5C4X - chains A and B of the 15 polymer chains in the assembly; structure by X-ray diffraction, 4.00 A resolution.

# Chain A
Name: DNA-directed RNA polymerase II subunit RPB1
Organism: Saccharomyces cerevisiae (strain ATCC 204508 / S288c)
Notes: EC 2.7.7.6
UniProtKB: P04050 (RPB1_YEAST); numbering as in UniProt (aligned over 1-1733)
Sequence (1733 residues; row label = number of the first residue in the row):
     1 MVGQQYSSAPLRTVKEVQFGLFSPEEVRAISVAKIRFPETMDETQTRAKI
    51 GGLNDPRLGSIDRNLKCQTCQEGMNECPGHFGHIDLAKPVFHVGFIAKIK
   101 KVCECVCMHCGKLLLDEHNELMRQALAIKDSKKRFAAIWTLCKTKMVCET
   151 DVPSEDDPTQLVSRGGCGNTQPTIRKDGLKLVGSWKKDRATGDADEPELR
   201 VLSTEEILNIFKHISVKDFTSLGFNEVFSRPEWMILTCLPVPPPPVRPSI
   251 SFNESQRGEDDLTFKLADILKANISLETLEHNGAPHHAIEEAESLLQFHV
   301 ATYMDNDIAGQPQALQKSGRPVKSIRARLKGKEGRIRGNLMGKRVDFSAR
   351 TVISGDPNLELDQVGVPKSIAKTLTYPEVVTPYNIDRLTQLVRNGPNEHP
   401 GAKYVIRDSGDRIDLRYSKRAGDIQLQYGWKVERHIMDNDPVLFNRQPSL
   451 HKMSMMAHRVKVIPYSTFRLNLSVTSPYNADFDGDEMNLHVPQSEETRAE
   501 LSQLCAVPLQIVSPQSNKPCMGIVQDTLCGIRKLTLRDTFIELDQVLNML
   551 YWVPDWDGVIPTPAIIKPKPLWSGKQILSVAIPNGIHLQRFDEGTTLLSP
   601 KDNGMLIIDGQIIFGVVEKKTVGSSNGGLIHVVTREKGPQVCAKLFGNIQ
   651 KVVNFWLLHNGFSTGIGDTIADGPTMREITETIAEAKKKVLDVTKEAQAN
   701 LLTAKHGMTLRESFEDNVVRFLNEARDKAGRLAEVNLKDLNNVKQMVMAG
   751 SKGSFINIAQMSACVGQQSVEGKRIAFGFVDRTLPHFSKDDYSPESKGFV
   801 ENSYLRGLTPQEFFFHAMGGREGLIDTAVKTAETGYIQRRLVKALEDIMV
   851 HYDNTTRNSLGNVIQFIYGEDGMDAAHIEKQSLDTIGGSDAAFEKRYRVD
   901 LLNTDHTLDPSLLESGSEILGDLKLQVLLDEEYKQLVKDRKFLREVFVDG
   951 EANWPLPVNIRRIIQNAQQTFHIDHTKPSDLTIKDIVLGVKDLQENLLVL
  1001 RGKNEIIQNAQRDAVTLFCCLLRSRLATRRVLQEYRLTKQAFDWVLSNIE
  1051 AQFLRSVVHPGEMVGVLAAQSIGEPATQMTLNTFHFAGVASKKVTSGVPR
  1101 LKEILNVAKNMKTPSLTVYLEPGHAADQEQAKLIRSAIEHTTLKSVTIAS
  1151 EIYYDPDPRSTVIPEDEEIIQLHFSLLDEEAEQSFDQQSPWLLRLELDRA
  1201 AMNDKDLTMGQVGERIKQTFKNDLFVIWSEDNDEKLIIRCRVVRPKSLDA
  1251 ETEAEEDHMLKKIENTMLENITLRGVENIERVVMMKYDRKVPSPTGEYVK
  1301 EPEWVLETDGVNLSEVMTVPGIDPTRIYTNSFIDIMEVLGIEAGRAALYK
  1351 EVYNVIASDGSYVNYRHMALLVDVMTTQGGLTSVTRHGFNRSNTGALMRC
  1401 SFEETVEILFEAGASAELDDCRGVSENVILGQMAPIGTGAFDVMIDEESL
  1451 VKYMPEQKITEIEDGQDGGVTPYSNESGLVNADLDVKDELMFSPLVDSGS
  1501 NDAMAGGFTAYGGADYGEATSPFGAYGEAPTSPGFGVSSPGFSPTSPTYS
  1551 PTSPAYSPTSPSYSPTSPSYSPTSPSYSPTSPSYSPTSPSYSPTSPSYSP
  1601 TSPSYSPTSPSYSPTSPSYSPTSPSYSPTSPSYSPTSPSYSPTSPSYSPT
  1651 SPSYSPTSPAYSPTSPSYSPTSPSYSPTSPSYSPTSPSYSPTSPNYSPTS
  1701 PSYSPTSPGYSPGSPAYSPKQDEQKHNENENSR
Disordered / not traced: 1, 1176-1184, 1246-1253, 1455-1733
Bound ions: Zn2+ site 1: Cys-67, His-80; Zn2+ site 2: Cys-110, Cys-148, Cys-167; Mg2+ near Asp-1420 (its only coordinating residue here)
Curated features (UniProtKB/Swiss-Prot):
  - region: Pro-248 to Asp-260 (Lid loop), Asn-306 to Lys-323 (Rudder loop), Pro-810 to Glu-822 (Bridging helix)
  - binding site (Zn(2+)): Cys-67, Cys-70, Cys-77, His-80, Cys-107, Cys-110, Cys-148, Cys-167
  - binding site (Mg(2+)): Asp-481, Asp-483, Asp-485
  - modified residue: Thr-1471 (Phosphothreonine)
  - cross-link (Glycyl lysine isopeptide (Lys-Gly)): Lys-695 (interchain with G-Cter in ubiquitin), Lys-1246 (interchain with G-Cter in ubiquitin), Lys-1350 (interchain with G-Cter in ubiquitin)
From the paper describing this entry:
  - conformationally variable residues (loop rearrangement): Gln-1078 to Gly-1097

# Chain B
Name: DNA-directed RNA polymerase II subunit RPB2
Organism: Saccharomyces cerevisiae (strain ATCC 204508 / S288c)
Notes: EC 2.7.7.6
UniProtKB: P08518 (RPB2_YEAST); residue numbers follow UniProt; this construct covers 1-1224
Sequence (1224 residues; each row starts with the number of its first residue):
     1 MSDLANSEKYYDEDPYGFEDESAPITAEDSWAVISAFFREKGLVSQQLDS
    51 FNQFVDYTLQDIICEDSTLILEQLAQHTTESDNISRKYEISFGKIYVTKP
   101 MVNESDGVTHALYPQEARLRNLTYSSGLFVDVKKRTYEAIDVPGRELKYE
   151 LIAEESEDDSESGKVFIGRLPIMLRSKNCYLSEATESDLYKLKECPFDMG
   201 GYFIINGSEKVLIAQERSAGNIVQVFKKAAPSPISHVAEIRSALEKGSRF
   251 ISTLQVKLYGREGSSARTIKATLPYIKQDIPIVIIFRALGIIPDGEILEH
   301 ICYDVNDWQMLEMLKPCVEDGFVIQDRETALDFIGRRGTALGIKKEKRIQ
   351 YAKDILQKEFLPHITQLEGFESRKAFFLGYMINRLLLCALDRKDQDDRDH
   401 FGKKRLDLAGPLLAQLFKTLFKKLTKDIFRYMQRTVEEAHDFNMKLAINA
   451 KTITSGLKYALATGNWGEQKKAMSSRAGVSQVLNRYTYSSTLSHLRRTNT
   501 PIGRDGKLAKPRQLHNTHWGLVCPAETPEGQACGLVKNLSLMSCISVGTD
   551 PMPIITFLSEWGMEPLEDYVPHQSPDATRVFVNGVWHGVHRNPARLMETL
   601 RTLRRKGDINPEVSMIRDIREKELKIFTDAGRVYRPLFIVEDDESLGHKE
   651 LKVRKGHIAKLMATEYQDIEGGFEDVEEYTWSSLLNEGLVEYIDAEEEES
   701 ILIAMQPEDLEPAEANEENDLDVDPAKRIRVSHHATTFTHCEIHPSMILG
   751 VAASIIPFPDHNQSPRNTYQSAMGKQAMGVFLTNYNVRMDTMANILYYPQ
   801 KPLGTTRAMEYLKFRELPAGQNAIVAIACYSGYNQEDSMIMNQSSIDRGL
   851 FRSLFFRSYMDQEKKYGMSITETFEKPQRTNTLRMKHGTYDKLDDDGLIA
   901 PGVRVSGEDVIIGKTTPISPDEEELGQRTAYHSKRDASTPLRSTENGIVD
   951 QVLVTTNQDGLKFVKVRVRTTKIPQIGDKFASRHGQKGTIGITYRREDMP
  1001 FTAEGIVPDLIINPHAIPSRMTVAHLIECLLSKVAALSGNEGDASPFTDI
  1051 TVEGISKLLREHGYQSRGFEVMYNGHTGKKLMAQIFFGPTYYQRLRHMVD
  1101 DKIHARARGPMQVLTRQPVEGRSRDGGLRFGEMERDCMIAHGAASFLKER
  1151 LMEASDAFRVHICGICGLMTVIAKLNHNQFECKGCDNKIDIYQIHIPYAA
  1201 KLLFQELMAMNITPRLYTDRSRDF
Disordered / not traced: 1-19, 153-158, 262-263, 270, 669-677, 715-725, 731-734
Bound ions: Zn2+: Cys-1163, Cys-1166, Cys-1182, Cys-1185
From the paper describing this entry:
  - binding site for Non-template strand DNA: Gly-867

# Chain A / chain B interface
Contacting residue pairs (447):
  Val-2(A) / Ala-1157(B)
  Val-2(A) / His-1195(B)
  Gly-3(A) / Arg-1159(B)
  Gln-4(A) / Arg-1159(B)
  Gln-5(A) / Arg-1159(B)  hydrogen bond (backbone-side chain)
  Tyr-6(A) / Leu-1175(B)
  Ser-7(A) / His-1161(B)  hydrogen bond
  Ser-7(A) / Leu-1175(B)
  Ser-7(A) / Gln-1193(B)  hydrogen bond (backbone-side chain)
  Ser-8(A) / Asn-1178(B)  hydrogen bond
  Ser-8(A) / Phe-1180(B)
  Ala-9(A) / His-1161(B)
  Ala-9(A) / Ile-1191(B)
  Ala-9(A) / Gln-1193(B)  hydrogen bond (backbone-side chain)
  Pro-10(A) / Ile-1191(B)
  Pro-10(A) / Tyr-1192(B)
  Pro-10(A) / Gln-1193(B)  hydrogen bond (backbone-backbone)
  Leu-11(A) / Gln-1193(B)
  Leu-11(A) / His-1195(B)
  Arg-12(A) / Gln-1193(B)
  Arg-12(A) / Ile-1194(B)
  Arg-12(A) / Thr-1218(B)
  Thr-13(A) / Thr-1218(B)  hydrogen bond (backbone-side chain)
  Val-14(A) / Leu-1216(B)  hydrophobic
  Val-14(A) / Tyr-1217(B)
  Lys-15(A) / Tyr-1217(B)  hydrogen bond (backbone-backbone)
  Lys-15(A) / Thr-1218(B)
  Lys-15(A) / Arg-1220(B)  hydrogen bond (backbone-side chain)
  Glu-16(A) / Leu-1216(B)
  Glu-16(A) / Tyr-1217(B)  hydrogen bond (backbone-backbone)
  Glu-16(A) / Asp-1219(B)
  Glu-16(A) / Arg-1220(B)
  Glu-16(A) / Ser-1221(B)  hydrogen bond
  Val-17(A) / Pro-1214(B)
  Val-17(A) / Arg-1215(B)
  Val-17(A) / Leu-1216(B)
  Gln-18(A) / Thr-1213(B)
  Gln-18(A) / Pro-1214(B)
  Gln-18(A) / Arg-1215(B)  hydrogen bond (backbone-backbone)
  Phe-19(A) / Thr-1213(B)
  Phe-19(A) / Pro-1214(B)  hydrophobic
  Gly-20(A) / Ile-1212(B)
  Gly-20(A) / Thr-1213(B)  hydrogen bond (backbone-backbone)
  Leu-21(A) / Asn-1211(B)
  Leu-21(A) / Ile-1212(B)  hydrophobic
  Leu-21(A) / Thr-1213(B)  hydrogen bond (backbone-side chain)
  Leu-21(A) / Arg-1215(B)
  Phe-22(A) / Met-1208(B)
  Phe-22(A) / Asn-1211(B)  hydrogen bond (backbone-backbone)
  Phe-22(A) / Thr-1213(B)
  Glu-26(A) / Leu-1168(B)
  Glu-26(A) / Arg-1215(B)  salt bridge
  Ala-29(A) / Lys-1183(B)  hydrogen bond (backbone-side chain)
  Ile-30(A) / Thr-1170(B)
  Ile-30(A) / Lys-1183(B)
  Ser-31(A) / Lys-1183(B)  hydrogen bond (backbone-side chain)
  Gln-68(A) / Ile-1172(B)
  Cys-70(A) / Lys-1174(B)
  Glu-72(A) / Leu-1175(B)
  Met-74(A) / Arg-1116(B)  hydrogen bond (backbone-side chain)
  Asn-75(A) / Arg-1116(B)  hydrogen bond
  Glu-76(A) / Arg-1116(B)
  Glu-76(A) / Phe-1158(B)
  Glu-76(A) / Arg-1159(B)  salt bridge
  Cys-77(A) / Arg-1116(B)
  Pro-78(A) / Phe-1158(B)  hydrophobic
  Pro-78(A) / Lys-1201(B)  hydrogen bond (backbone-side chain)
  Pro-78(A) / Gln-1205(B)  hydrogen bond (backbone-side chain)
  Gly-79(A) / Gln-1205(B)
  Phe-81(A) / Gln-1205(B)
  Phe-81(A) / Met-1208(B)  hydrophobic
  Phe-81(A) / Ala-1209(B)
  His-92(A) / Met-1210(B)  hydrogen bond (side chain-backbone)
  Phe-95(A) / Ile-1212(B)  hydrophobic
  Phe-228(A) / Arg-1215(B)
  Trp-233(A) / Asn-1211(B)
  Leu-236(A) / Asn-1211(B)
  Pro-240(A) / Met-1208(B)
  Pro-243(A) / Gln-1205(B)
  Pro-245(A) / Leu-1114(B)
  Pro-245(A) / Tyr-1198(B)
  Pro-245(A) / Lys-1201(B)
  Val-246(A) / Leu-1114(B)
  Val-246(A) / Gln-1205(B)
  Pro-248(A) / Leu-1114(B)
  Asn-253(A) / Arg-884(B)
  Asn-253(A) / Arg-935(B)
  Glu-254(A) / Arg-935(B)
  Ser-255(A) / Arg-935(B)
  Gln-256(A) / Ile-918(B)
  Gln-256(A) / Arg-935(B)  hydrogen bond
  Tyr-303(A) / Ala-1209(B)  hydrogen bond (side chain-backbone)
  Met-304(A) / Met-1210(B)  hydrophobic
  Gly-319(A) / Lys-470(B)
  Arg-320(A) / Lys-471(B)
  Ile-325(A) / Glu-1206(B)
  Ile-325(A) / Ala-1209(B)  hydrophobic
  Ile-325(A) / Met-1210(B)  hydrophobic
  Arg-328(A) / Glu-1206(B)
  Leu-329(A) / Leu-1203(B)  hydrophobic
  Leu-329(A) / Glu-1206(B)
  Leu-329(A) / Met-1210(B)  hydrophobic
  Arg-335(A) / Leu-1114(B)
  Arg-335(A) / Thr-1115(B)
  Arg-335(A) / Ala-1199(B)
  Arg-335(A) / Leu-1202(B)
  Arg-335(A) / Glu-1206(B)  salt bridge
  Ile-336(A) / Leu-1203(B)  hydrophobic
  Arg-337(A) / Arg-1129(B)  hydrogen bond (backbone-side chain)
  Arg-337(A) / Glu-1132(B)  salt bridge
  Gly-338(A) / Arg-1129(B)  hydrogen bond (backbone-side chain)
  Asn-339(A) / Thr-1115(B)
  Asn-339(A) / Gln-1117(B)
  Asn-339(A) / Asp-1156(B)
  Asn-339(A) / Ala-1199(B)
  Leu-340(A) / Ala-1199(B)  hydrophobic
  Leu-340(A) / Ala-1200(B)
  Leu-340(A) / Leu-1203(B)  hydrophobic
  Met-341(A) / Gly-1131(B)
  Met-341(A) / Glu-1132(B)
  Met-341(A) / Arg-1135(B)
  Gly-342(A) / Arg-1129(B)  hydrogen bond (backbone-side chain)
  Gly-342(A) / Phe-1130(B)
  Gly-342(A) / Gly-1131(B)
  Lys-343(A) / Gln-1117(B)
  Lys-343(A) / Arg-1129(B)
  Lys-343(A) / Phe-1130(B)  hydrogen bond (backbone-backbone)
  Lys-343(A) / Leu-1151(B)  hydrogen bond (side chain-backbone)
  Lys-343(A) / Ser-1155(B)
  Lys-343(A) / Asp-1156(B)  salt bridge
  Lys-343(A) / Pro-1197(B)
  Arg-344(A) / Gln-1117(B)
  Arg-344(A) / Pro-1118(B)
  Arg-344(A) / Val-1119(B)
  Arg-344(A) / Glu-1120(B)
  Arg-344(A) / Gly-1121(B)
  Arg-344(A) / Gly-1127(B)  hydrogen bond (side chain-backbone)
  Arg-344(A) / Leu-1128(B)
  Arg-344(A) / Ser-1155(B)  hydrogen bond (backbone-side chain)
  Val-345(A) / Pro-1118(B)
  Val-345(A) / Gly-1127(B)
  Val-345(A) / Leu-1128(B)  hydrogen bond (backbone-backbone)
  Val-345(A) / Phe-1130(B)  hydrophobic
  Val-345(A) / Arg-1150(B)
  Val-345(A) / Ala-1154(B)
  Asp-346(A) / Arg-1106(B)  salt bridge
  Asp-346(A) / Arg-1108(B)
  Asp-346(A) / Met-1111(B)
  Asp-346(A) / Pro-1118(B)
  Asp-346(A) / Arg-1150(B)  hydrogen bond (backbone-side chain)
  Asp-346(A) / Ala-1154(B)  hydrogen bond (backbone-backbone)
  Phe-347(A) / Arg-1106(B)  hydrogen bond (backbone-backbone)
  Phe-347(A) / Ala-1107(B)  hydrophobic
  Phe-347(A) / Arg-1108(B)
  Phe-347(A) / Arg-1150(B)
  Ser-348(A) / Ala-1105(B)
  Ser-348(A) / Arg-1106(B)  hydrogen bond (backbone-backbone)
  Ser-348(A) / Leu-1128(B)  hydrogen bond (side chain-backbone)
  Ala-349(A) / His-1104(B)
  Ala-349(A) / Ala-1105(B)  hydrophobic
  Ala-349(A) / Leu-1128(B)
  Arg-350(A) / Lys-1102(B)
  Arg-350(A) / Ile-1103(B)
  Arg-350(A) / His-1104(B)  hydrogen bond (backbone-backbone)
  Arg-350(A) / Leu-1128(B)
  Thr-351(A) / Val-1099(B)
  Thr-351(A) / Ile-1103(B)
  Val-352(A) / Gly-977(B)
  Val-352(A) / Thr-989(B)
  Val-352(A) / Val-1099(B)  hydrophobic
  Ser-354(A) / Ile-976(B)
  Asp-356(A) / Tyr-833(B)  hydrogen bond
  Pro-357(A) / Gly-832(B)
  Pro-357(A) / Tyr-833(B)
  Asn-358(A) / Tyr-833(B)  hydrogen bond
  Ile-370(A) / Ile-1103(B)  hydrophobic
  Ile-370(A) / Ala-1105(B)  hydrophobic
  Thr-373(A) / Ala-1105(B)
  Thr-373(A) / Ala-1107(B)
  Leu-374(A) / Arg-1106(B)
  Leu-374(A) / Ala-1107(B)  hydrophobic
  Thr-375(A) / Ala-1107(B)
  Tyr-404(A) / Arg-1108(B)
  Arg-412(A) / Arg-1108(B)
  Glu-433(A) / Arg-1108(B)  salt bridge
  Leu-443(A) / Phe-1146(B)  hydrophobic
  Asn-445(A) / Glu-1134(B)
  Gln-447(A) / Glu-1134(B)
  Ser-449(A) / Met-1133(B)
  Ser-449(A) / Glu-1134(B)  hydrogen bond
  Ser-449(A) / Cys-1137(B)
  His-451(A) / Cys-1137(B)  hydrogen bond (backbone-side chain)
  Lys-452(A) / Ala-1140(B)
  Lys-452(A) / His-1141(B)  hydrogen bond (backbone-side chain)
  Met-453(A) / Cys-1137(B)
  Met-455(A) / Phe-1130(B)  hydrophobic
  Met-455(A) / Glu-1134(B)
  Met-455(A) / Cys-1137(B)  hydrophobic
  Met-455(A) / Met-1138(B)  hydrophobic
  Met-455(A) / His-1141(B)  hydrogen bond (backbone-side chain)
  Tyr-465(A) / Ile-976(B)  hydrophobic
  Ser-466(A) / Gln-975(B)  hydrogen bond
  Ser-466(A) / Val-1099(B)
  Ser-466(A) / Asp-1100(B)  hydrogen bond
  Ser-466(A) / Ile-1103(B)
  Thr-467(A) / Ile-976(B)
  Arg-469(A) / Ile-976(B)
  Arg-469(A) / Gly-991(B)  hydrogen bond (side chain-backbone)
  Leu-472(A) / Gly-832(B)
  Leu-472(A) / Gln-835(B)
  Asp-481(A) / Glu-836(B)
  Asp-481(A) / Asp-837(B)
  Phe-482(A) / Gln-835(B)
  Phe-482(A) / Glu-836(B)  hydrogen bond (backbone-backbone)
  Phe-482(A) / Asp-837(B)
  Phe-482(A) / Ser-838(B)
  Phe-482(A) / Gly-988(B)
  Phe-482(A) / Thr-989(B)  hydrogen bond (backbone-side chain)
  Asp-483(A) / Asp-837(B)
  Asp-483(A) / Lys-979(B)
  Asp-483(A) / Lys-987(B)
  Asp-483(A) / Gly-988(B)
  Gly-484(A) / Thr-989(B)
  Glu-486(A) / Lys-1102(B)
  Asn-488(A) / Leu-1128(B)
  Asn-488(A) / Arg-1129(B)
  His-490(A) / Phe-1130(B)
  His-490(A) / Arg-1150(B)
  Val-491(A) / Arg-1150(B)  hydrogen bond (backbone-side chain)
  Pro-492(A) / Phe-1146(B)  hydrophobic
  Pro-492(A) / Glu-1149(B)
  Pro-492(A) / Arg-1150(B)
  Gln-493(A) / Glu-1149(B)  hydrogen bond (backbone-side chain)
  Ser-494(A) / Glu-1149(B)  hydrogen bond (backbone-side chain)
  Glu-496(A) / Ser-1145(B)
  Thr-497(A) / Ser-1145(B)
  Thr-497(A) / Phe-1146(B)
  Thr-497(A) / Glu-1149(B)  hydrogen bond
  Glu-500(A) / Ala-1143(B)
  Glu-500(A) / Ala-1144(B)
  Glu-500(A) / Ser-1145(B)  hydrogen bond (side chain-backbone)
  Glu-500(A) / Phe-1146(B)  hydrogen bond (side chain-backbone)
  Leu-501(A) / Phe-1146(B)  hydrophobic
  Leu-504(A) / His-1141(B)
  Cys-505(A) / Met-1138(B)  hydrophobic
  Cys-505(A) / His-1141(B)
  Gln-510(A) / His-1141(B)  hydrogen bond
  Val-524(A) / Gln-835(B)
  Gln-525(A) / Gln-835(B)
  Gln-525(A) / Glu-836(B)  hydrogen bond (side chain-backbone)
  Gln-525(A) / Asn-1013(B)
  Gln-525(A) / His-1015(B)  hydrogen bond (backbone-side chain)
  Asp-526(A) / Cys-829(B)
  Asp-526(A) / Ser-831(B)
  Asp-526(A) / Gly-832(B)
  Asp-526(A) / Asn-834(B)
  Asp-526(A) / Gln-835(B)
  Asp-526(A) / Asn-1013(B)  hydrogen bond
  Asp-526(A) / His-1015(B)  salt bridge
  Thr-527(A) / Gln-835(B)
  Cys-529(A) / His-1015(B)
  Lys-533(A) / Ala-1083(B)
  Glu-542(A) / Lys-1079(B)
  Asn-654(A) / Ser-831(B)
  Asn-654(A) / Gln-835(B)
  Leu-658(A) / Tyr-830(B)  hydrophobic
  Leu-658(A) / Ser-831(B)
  Leu-658(A) / Asn-1074(B)  hydrogen bond (backbone-side chain)
  Leu-658(A) / His-1076(B)
  Leu-658(A) / Leu-1081(B)
  His-659(A) / Asn-1074(B)  hydrogen bond
  His-659(A) / Thr-1077(B)  hydrogen bond
  His-659(A) / Leu-1081(B)
  Asn-660(A) / Leu-1081(B)
  Asn-660(A) / Met-1082(B)  hydrogen bond (backbone-backbone)
  Asn-660(A) / Ala-1083(B)  hydrogen bond (backbone-backbone)
  Gly-661(A) / Ala-1083(B)
  Phe-662(A) / Ala-828(B)
  Phe-662(A) / Cys-829(B)  hydrogen bond (backbone-backbone)
  Phe-662(A) / Ala-1083(B)  hydrophobic
  Ser-663(A) / Ile-827(B)  hydrogen bond (side chain-backbone)
  Ser-663(A) / Phe-1069(B)
  Ser-663(A) / Gln-1084(B)
  Ser-663(A) / Ile-1085(B)
  Ser-663(A) / Phe-1086(B)  hydrogen bond (side chain-backbone)
  Thr-664(A) / Ile-827(B)
  Thr-664(A) / Leu-1026(B)
  Thr-664(A) / Phe-1086(B)
  Gly-665(A) / Leu-1026(B)
  Gly-665(A) / Phe-1069(B)
  Gly-665(A) / Phe-1086(B)
  Ile-666(A) / Leu-1026(B)  hydrophobic
  Ile-666(A) / Leu-1030(B)  hydrophobic
  Ile-666(A) / Val-1052(B)  hydrophobic
  Ile-666(A) / Arg-1067(B)
  Ile-666(A) / Phe-1086(B)  hydrophobic
  Gly-667(A) / Arg-1067(B)
  Asp-668(A) / Phe-1069(B)
  Ile-670(A) / Arg-1067(B)
  Lys-687(A) / Arg-730(B)
  Met-746(A) / Pro-1014(B)
  Met-746(A) / His-1015(B)
  Met-746(A) / Pro-1018(B)
  Ser-751(A) / His-1015(B)  hydrogen bond
  Lys-752(A) / Glu-836(B)  salt bridge
  Lys-752(A) / Asp-837(B)  salt bridge
  Lys-752(A) / His-1015(B)
  Lys-752(A) / Pro-1018(B)
  Lys-752(A) / Ser-1019(B)
  Lys-752(A) / Arg-1020(B)
  Asn-757(A) / Pro-1018(B)  hydrogen bond (side chain-backbone)
  Asn-757(A) / Ser-1019(B)
  Asn-757(A) / Met-1021(B)
  Gln-760(A) / Met-1021(B)
  Met-761(A) / Pro-1018(B)  hydrophobic
  Met-761(A) / Val-1023(B)  hydrophobic
  Val-770(A) / Gln-513(B)
  Ile-775(A) / Asn-516(B)
  Ala-776(A) / Asn-516(B)  hydrogen bond (backbone-side chain)
  Gly-778(A) / His-515(B)
  Gly-778(A) / Asn-516(B)
  Phe-779(A) / Asn-516(B)
  Phe-779(A) / Thr-517(B)
  Phe-779(A) / Glu-698(B)
  Phe-779(A) / Glu-699(B)
  Val-780(A) / Glu-699(B)  hydrogen bond (backbone-side chain)
  Asp-781(A) / Arg-620(B)  salt bridge
  Arg-782(A) / Glu-698(B)  hydrogen bond (side chain-backbone)
  Arg-782(A) / Glu-699(B)  hydrogen bond (side chain-backbone)
  Arg-782(A) / Ile-701(B)  hydrogen bond (side chain-backbone)
  Arg-782(A) / Leu-702(B)
  Thr-783(A) / Asn-516(B)  hydrogen bond (backbone-side chain)
  Leu-784(A) / Trp-519(B)  hydrophobic
  Pro-785(A) / Glu-698(B)
  Pro-785(A) / Ile-701(B)
  Pro-785(A) / Leu-702(B)
  Pro-785(A) / Ile-703(B)  hydrogen bond (backbone-backbone)
  His-786(A) / Trp-519(B)  hydrogen bond
  His-786(A) / Ile-703(B)  hydrogen bond (side chain-backbone)
  His-786(A) / Met-705(B)  hydrogen bond
  His-786(A) / Glu-742(B)  salt bridge
  Phe-787(A) / Leu-702(B)
  Lys-789(A) / Arg-620(B)
  Asp-790(A) / Arg-620(B)  salt bridge
  Glu-801(A) / Ile-729(B)
  Asn-802(A) / Arg-728(B)
  Asn-802(A) / Ile-729(B)  hydrogen bond (side chain-backbone)
  Tyr-804(A) / His-761(B)  hydrogen bond (backbone-side chain)
  Tyr-804(A) / Asn-762(B)
  Tyr-804(A) / Gln-763(B)
  Tyr-804(A) / Met-1021(B)  hydrophobic
  Tyr-804(A) / Val-1023(B)  hydrophobic
  Leu-805(A) / His-761(B)  hydrogen bond (backbone-side chain)
  Leu-805(A) / Val-1052(B)
  Arg-806(A) / Lys-727(B)  hydrogen bond (side chain-backbone)
  Arg-806(A) / Arg-728(B)
  Arg-806(A) / Ile-729(B)
  Arg-806(A) / His-761(B)
  Gly-807(A) / Arg-728(B)  hydrogen bond (backbone-side chain)
  Gly-807(A) / Asp-760(B)
  Gly-807(A) / His-761(B)
  Leu-808(A) / Asp-760(B)  hydrogen bond (backbone-backbone)
  Leu-808(A) / Phe-1047(B)
  Thr-809(A) / Arg-728(B)
  Thr-809(A) / Ile-729(B)
  Thr-809(A) / Phe-1047(B)
  Pro-810(A) / Trp-519(B)
  Pro-810(A) / Met-705(B)  hydrophobic
  Pro-810(A) / Pro-745(B)  hydrophobic
  Pro-810(A) / Phe-1047(B)
  Phe-813(A) / Leu-749(B)  hydrophobic
  Phe-813(A) / Pro-759(B)
  Phe-813(A) / Asp-760(B)
  Phe-813(A) / Asn-767(B)
  Phe-813(A) / Phe-1047(B)  hydrophobic
  Phe-814(A) / Leu-514(B)  hydrophobic
  Phe-814(A) / His-515(B)
  Phe-814(A) / Trp-519(B)  hydrophobic
  His-816(A) / Gln-763(B)
  His-816(A) / Ser-764(B)  hydrogen bond (side chain-backbone)
  Ala-817(A) / Leu-514(B)
  Ala-817(A) / Pro-524(B)  hydrophobic
  Ala-817(A) / Ser-764(B)
  Met-818(A) / Leu-514(B)
  Met-818(A) / Asn-516(B)
  Gly-820(A) / Ser-764(B)
  Arg-821(A) / Arg-512(B)  hydrogen bond (side chain-backbone)
  Arg-821(A) / Leu-514(B)
  Arg-821(A) / Thr-527(B)  hydrogen bond
  Arg-821(A) / Gly-534(B)
  Glu-822(A) / Gln-513(B)  hydrogen bond (backbone-side chain)
  Leu-824(A) / Glu-529(B)
  Leu-824(A) / Pro-765(B)  hydrophobic
  Leu-824(A) / Tyr-769(B)
  Ile-825(A) / Arg-512(B)
  Ile-825(A) / Gln-513(B)
  Ile-825(A) / Cys-533(B)
  Ala-828(A) / Gly-530(B)
  Val-829(A) / Arg-512(B)
  Arg-839(A) / Glu-1132(B)  salt bridge
  Val-842(A) / Asp-1136(B)
  Lys-843(A) / Glu-1132(B)  salt bridge
  Lys-843(A) / Arg-1135(B)
  Glu-846(A) / Arg-1135(B)  salt bridge
  Leu-860(A) / Phe-1224(B)
  Met-1063(A) / Ile-1139(B)
  Met-1063(A) / Ala-1140(B)
  Val-1066(A) / Asp-1136(B)
  Val-1066(A) / Ile-1139(B)  hydrophobic
  Val-1066(A) / Ala-1140(B)
  Gln-1070(A) / Asp-1136(B)  hydrogen bond (side chain-backbone)
  Gln-1070(A) / Cys-1137(B)
  Gln-1070(A) / Ala-1140(B)
  Asn-1265(A) / Ser-265(B)  hydrogen bond
  Val-1406(A) / Met-1210(B)  hydrophobic
  Leu-1409(A) / Leu-1207(B)  hydrophobic
  Leu-1409(A) / Ile-1212(B)
  Phe-1410(A) / Met-1210(B)  hydrophobic
  Phe-1410(A) / Ile-1212(B)  hydrophobic
  Gly-1413(A) / Ile-1212(B)
  Leu-1418(A) / Arg-1222(B)
  Asp-1420(A) / Arg-1220(B)  hydrogen bond (backbone-side chain)
  Asp-1420(A) / Arg-1222(B)  salt bridge
  Arg-1422(A) / Asp-1223(B)  hydrogen bond (side chain-backbone)
  Arg-1422(A) / Phe-1224(B)  hydrogen bond (side chain-backbone)
  Val-1424(A) / Ile-1139(B)  hydrophobic
  Val-1428(A) / Leu-1147(B)  hydrophobic
  Val-1428(A) / Leu-1151(B)  hydrophobic
  Ile-1429(A) / Pro-1197(B)
  Ile-1429(A) / Ala-1200(B)
  Leu-1430(A) / Ile-1196(B)
  Leu-1430(A) / Pro-1197(B)
  Leu-1430(A) / Leu-1216(B)  hydrophobic
  Gly-1431(A) / Lys-1148(B)  hydrogen bond (backbone-side chain)
  Gly-1431(A) / Met-1152(B)
  Gly-1431(A) / Pro-1197(B)
  Gln-1432(A) / Lys-1148(B)
  Met-1433(A) / Ala-1144(B)
  Met-1433(A) / Ser-1145(B)
  Met-1433(A) / Lys-1148(B)
  Ala-1434(A) / Ala-1144(B)
  Ile-1436(A) / Ile-1139(B)
  Ile-1436(A) / Gly-1142(B)
  Ile-1436(A) / Ala-1144(B)
  Gly-1437(A) / Gly-1142(B)
  Thr-1438(A) / Gly-1142(B)  hydrogen bond (side chain-backbone)
  Gly-1439(A) / Ala-1144(B)
Also at the interface, not in a pair above, chain A (229 interface residues in all): Arg-28, His-80, Val-227, Leu-239, Pro-242, Ile-250, Ser-318, Arg-326, Ile-353, Gly-355, Pro-367, Ser-369, Lys-403, Pro-448, Thr-475, Leu-657, Thr-669, Thr-680, Val-743, Ser-788, Gln-838, Glu-1062
Also at the interface, not in a pair above, chain B (205 interface residues in all): Ser-264, His-400, His-518, Gln-531, Lys-537, Ser-700, Ala-704, Ala-726, Ile-748, Thr-768, Ser-919, Ile-990, Ile-992, Ala-1016, Ile-1017, Ile-1027, Lys-1080, Gly-1109, Val-1113, Gly-1126, Glu-1153, Val-1160, Val-1171, Ala-1173, Asn-1176, Gly-1184, Phe-1204

# In short
229 residues of chain A and 205 residues of chain B are in contact; the contacts include 96 hydrogen bonds and
17 salt bridges. Among the polar pairs are Glu-26(A)/Arg-1215(B), Glu-76(A)/Arg-1159(B) and
Arg-335(A)/Glu-1206(B). The paper reports a binding site for Non-template strand DNA at Gly-867(B);
conformational variability at Gln-1078(A).
Here chain A is DNA-directed RNA polymerase II subunit RPB1 and chain B is DNA-directed RNA polymerase II
subunit RPB2, both from Saccharomyces cerevisiae (strain ATCC 204508 / S288c). Entry 5C4X (Crystal structure
of a transcribing RNA Polymerase II complex reveals a complete transcription bubble) was determined by X-ray
diffraction together with 5C3E, 5C44, 5C4A and 5C4J from the same study.
